Entry 7K0M (electron microscopy, 2.90 A resolution); this record covers chains A and H of the 8 polymer chains in the assembly.

[Chain A]
Molecule: Serine palmitoyltransferase 1
From: Homo sapiens
Notes: EC 2.3.1.50
UniProt: O15269 (SPTC1_HUMAN); residue numbers follow UniProt; this construct covers 1-473
Sequence (473 residues; row label = number of the first residue in the row):
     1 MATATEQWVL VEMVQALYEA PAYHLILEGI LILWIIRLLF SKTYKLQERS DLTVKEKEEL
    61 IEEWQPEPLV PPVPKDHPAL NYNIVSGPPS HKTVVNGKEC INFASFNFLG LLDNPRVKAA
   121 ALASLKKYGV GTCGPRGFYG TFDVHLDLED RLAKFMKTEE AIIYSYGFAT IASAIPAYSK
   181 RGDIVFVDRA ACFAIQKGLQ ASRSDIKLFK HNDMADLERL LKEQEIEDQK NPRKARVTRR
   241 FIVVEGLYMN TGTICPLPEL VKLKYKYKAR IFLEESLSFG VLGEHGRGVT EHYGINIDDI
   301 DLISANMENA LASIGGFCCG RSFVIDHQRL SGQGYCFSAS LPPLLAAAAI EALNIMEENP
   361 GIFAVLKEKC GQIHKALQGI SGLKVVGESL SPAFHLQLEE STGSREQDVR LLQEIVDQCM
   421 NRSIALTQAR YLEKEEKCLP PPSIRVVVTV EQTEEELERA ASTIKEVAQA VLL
Disordered / not traced: 1-9
UniProt features mapped onto this chain:
  - modified residue: Tyr164 (Phosphotyrosine)
  - natural variant: Ala20 (A20S: In ALS27), Tyr23 (Y23F: In ALS27), Leu38 (L38R: In ALS27; uncertain significance), Leu39 (deletion: In ALS27), Phe40 to Ser41 (deletion: In ALS27), Cys133 (C133W: In HSAN1A; C133Y: In HSAN1A), Val144 (V144D: In HSAN1A), Arg239 (R239W: In a breast cancer sample), Ala310 (A310G: Found in a patient with HSAN1A; uncertain significance), Ser331 (S331F: In HSAN1A; S331Y: In ALS27 and HSAN1A), Ala352 (A352V: In HSAN1A), Gly387 (G387A: Does not affect catalytic activity towards serine)
  - mutagenesis: Phe138 (F138A: Decreased catalytic activity with L-serine and palmitoyl-CoA as substrates), Tyr164 (Y164F: Increased serine palmitoyltransferase activity and sphingolipid content), Phe337 (F337A: Strongly decreased catalytic activity with L-serine and palmitoyl-CoA as substrates), Ser338 (S338A: Decreased catalytic activity with L-serine and palmitoyl-CoA as substrates)
From the paper describing this entry:
  - self-association interface (contacts with another copy of this molecule); pairs are residue here / residue on that copy: Ile30-Ile30 (hydrophobic contact), Ile26, Ile30
  - disease-associated variants - A20S, S331F, S331Y: decreased binding to ORM1-like protein 3 (chain H) (proposed by the authors, not directly observed)
  - disease-associated variants - A20S, S331F, S331Y (proposed by the authors, not directly observed)
  - post-translational modification sites: Tyr164 (citing earlier work)

[Chain H]
Molecule: ORM1-like protein 3
From: Homo sapiens
UniProt: Q8N138 (ORML3_HUMAN); residue numbers follow UniProt; this construct covers 1-153
Sequence (153 residues; numbered 1 to 153; the number before each row is that of its first residue):
     1 MNVGTAHSEV NPNTRVMNSR GIWLSYVLAI GLLHIVLLSI PFVSVPVVWT LTNLIHNMGM
    61 YIFLHTVKGT PFETPDQGKA RLLTHWEQMD YGVQFTASRK FLTITPIVLY FLTSFYTKYD
   121 QIHFVLNTVS LMSVLIPKLP QLHGVRIFGI NKY
UniProt features mapped onto this chain:
  - region: Met1 to Met17 (Important for ceramide level-sensing)
  - modified residue: Pro137 (Hydroxyproline)
  - mutagenesis: Asn2 to Met17 (Impaired negative regulation of SPT complex activity in the presence of ceramides), Asn2 to Ser8 (Impaired negative regulation of SPT complex activity in the presence of ceramides), Asn2 (Impaired negative regulation of SPT complex activity in the presence of ceramides), Asn13 (N13A: Disrupted ceramide binding; impaired negative regulation of SPT complex activity in the presence of ceramides; in the absence of ceramides, reduced affinity of SPT complex towards palmitoyl-CoA), Val16 (V16R: Impaired negative regulation of SPT complex activity in the presence of ceramides), Ile22 (I22R: Impaired negative regulation of SPT complex activity in the presence of ceramides), Phe63 (F63P: Impaired negative regulation of SPT complex activity in the presence of ceramides; F63R: Impaired negative regulation of SPT complex activity in the presence of ceramides), His85 (H85A: No effect on the negative regulation of SPT complex activity in the presence of ceramides), Pro137 (P137A: Increased protein levels; decreased ubiquitination; increased negative regulation of SPT complex activity)

[How chain A and chain H interact]
Pairs across the interface (33):
  Ala20(A) - Tyr119(H)  hydrophobic
  Pro21(A) - Gln121(H)
  Tyr23(A) - Gln121(H)  hydrogen bond
  His24(A) - Ser114(H)
  His24(A) - Tyr119(H)
  His24(A) - Phe124(H)
  Leu27(A) - Tyr110(H)
  Leu27(A) - Phe124(H)  hydrophobic
  Glu28(A) - Phe111(H)
  Glu28(A) - Ser114(H)
  Glu28(A) - Tyr119(H)
  Leu31(A) - Tyr110(H)  hydrophobic
  Leu31(A) - Phe111(H)  hydrophobic
  Leu31(A) - Leu131(H)  hydrophobic
  Ile32(A) - Phe111(H)  hydrophobic
  Trp34(A) - Leu139(H)  hydrophobic
  Ile35(A) - Ile107(H)  hydrophobic
  Leu38(A) - Lys100(H)
  Leu38(A) - Thr103(H)
  Leu39(A) - Lys100(H)
  Leu39(A) - Ile104(H)  hydrophobic
  Ser41(A) - Phe95(H)
  Ser41(A) - Lys100(H)
  Thr43(A) - Phe95(H)
  Tyr44(A) - Phe95(H)
  Tyr44(A) - Thr96(H)
  Tyr44(A) - Lys100(H)
  Lys45(A) - Val93(H)
  Lys45(A) - Gln94(H)  hydrogen bond (backbone-backbone)
  Leu46(A) - Gly92(H)
  Gln47(A) - Gly92(H)
  Gln47(A) - Gln94(H)
  Gln47(A) - Pro140(H)
Other interface residues (no listed pair), chain A (19 interface residues in all): Ala16
Other interface residues (no listed pair), chain H (21 interface residues in all): Phe115, Thr128, His143
The authors on this interface:
  - interface residues, chain A: Ala20(A)

[Overview]
The interface between chain A and chain H involves 19 residues on one side and 21 on the other; the contacts
include 2 hydrogen bonds. Polar contacts include Tyr23(A)-Gln121(H) and Lys45(A)-Gln94(H). The paper reports
that A20S, S331F and S331Y of chain A reduce binding to ORM1-like protein 3 (chain H); the interface residue
Ala20(A).
Here chain A is Serine palmitoyltransferase 1 and chain H is ORM1-like protein 3, both from Homo sapiens.
Entry 7K0M (Human serine palmitoyltransferase complex SPTLC1/SPLTC2/ssSPTa/ORMDL3, class 1) was determined by
electron microscopy (same publication as 7K0I, 7K0J, 7K0K, 7K0L, 7K0N, 7K0O, 7K0P and 7K0Q).
